Entry 4Y7X (X-ray diffraction, 2.60 A resolution); this record covers chains M and b of the 30 polymer chains in the assembly.

Chain M:
Protein: Proteasome subunit beta type-7
Source organism: Saccharomyces cerevisiae (strain ATCC 204508 / S288c)
Notes: EC 3.4.25.1
UniProtKB: P30657 (PSB7_YEAST); residues -12 to 233 here correspond to UniProt positions 21-266 (UniProt number = residue number + 33)
Amino-acid sequence (246 residues; numbered -12 to 233; the number before each row is that of its first residue; numbers below 1 keep their minus sign (Thr-12 is residue -12)):
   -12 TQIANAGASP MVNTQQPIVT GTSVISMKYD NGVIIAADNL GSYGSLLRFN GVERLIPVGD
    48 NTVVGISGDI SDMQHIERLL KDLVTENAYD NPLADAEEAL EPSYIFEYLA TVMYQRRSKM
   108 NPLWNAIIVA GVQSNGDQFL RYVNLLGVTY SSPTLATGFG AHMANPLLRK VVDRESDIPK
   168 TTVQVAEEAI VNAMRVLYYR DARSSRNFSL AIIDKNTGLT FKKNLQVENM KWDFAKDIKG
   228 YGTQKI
Unresolved in the structure: -12 to 0

Chain b:
Protein: Proteasome subunit beta type-1
Source organism: Saccharomyces cerevisiae (strain ATCC 204508 / S288c)
Notes: EC 3.4.25.1
UniProtKB: P38624 (PSB1_YEAST); residues 1-196 here correspond to UniProt positions 20-215 (UniProt number = residue number + 19)
Amino-acid sequence (196 residues; row label = number of the first residue in the row):
     1 TSIMAVTFKD GVILGADSRT TTGAYIANRV TDKLTRVHDK IWCCRSGSAA DTQAIADIVQ
    61 YHLELYTSQY GTPSTETAAS VFKELCYENK DNLTAGIIVA GYDDKNKGEV YTIPLGGSVH
   121 KLPYAIAGSG STFIYGYCDK NFRENMSKEE TVDFIKHSLS QAIKWDGSSG GVIRMVVLTA
   181 AGVERLIFYP DEYEQL

Chain M / chain b interface:
Pairs across the interface (63):
  Ser32(M) - Trp165(b)
  Ser32(M) - Asp166(b)
  Ser32(M) - Gly167(b)  hydrogen bond (backbone-backbone)
  Leu33(M) - Phe133(b)  hydrophobic
  Leu33(M) - Trp165(b)
  Leu34(M) - Lys164(b)
  Leu34(M) - Trp165(b)  hydrogen bond (backbone-backbone)
  Leu34(M) - Gly167(b)
  Arg35(M) - Trp165(b)
  Phe146(M) - Ala24(b)
  Phe146(M) - Tyr25(b)
  Tyr185(M) - Glu194(b)  hydrogen bond
  Tyr186(M) - Ile26(b)
  Tyr186(M) - Arg29(b)
  Arg187(M) - Ala24(b)
  Arg187(M) - Tyr25(b)
  Arg187(M) - Ile26(b)  hydrogen bond (side chain-backbone)
  Arg187(M) - Ala27(b)  hydrogen bond (side chain-backbone)
  Arg187(M) - Asn28(b)
  Arg187(M) - Arg29(b)
  Asp188(M) - Ala24(b)
  Asp188(M) - Ile26(b)
  Ala189(M) - Arg19(b)
  Ala189(M) - Ala24(b)  hydrogen bond (backbone-backbone)
  Ala189(M) - Ile26(b)
  Ala189(M) - Gly167(b)
  Arg190(M) - Ala24(b)
  Arg190(M) - Gly167(b)
  Arg193(M) - Asp191(b)  salt bridge
  Arg193(M) - Glu194(b)  salt bridge
  Lys218(M) - Arg29(b)  hydrogen bond (backbone-side chain)
  Trp219(M) - Arg29(b)
  Trp219(M) - Gly171(b)
  Trp219(M) - Val172(b)  hydrophobic
  Trp219(M) - Tyr189(b)
  Trp219(M) - Pro190(b)
  Asp220(M) - Tyr189(b)
  Phe221(M) - Arg29(b)
  Phe221(M) - Val30(b)  hydrophobic
  Ala222(M) - Val30(b)  hydrophobic
  Ala222(M) - Val172(b)  hydrophobic
  Ala222(M) - Arg174(b)  hydrogen bond (backbone-side chain)
  Ala222(M) - Ile187(b)
  Lys223(M) - Ile187(b)
  Lys223(M) - Tyr189(b)
  Ile225(M) - Val30(b)  hydrophobic
  Ile225(M) - Arg174(b)  hydrogen bond (backbone-side chain)
  Lys226(M) - Asp32(b)
  Gly227(M) - Asp32(b)  hydrogen bond (backbone-side chain)
  Tyr228(M) - Thr35(b)
  Tyr228(M) - Arg45(b)
  Tyr228(M) - Gln53(b)  hydrogen bond (side chain-backbone)
  Tyr228(M) - Ala56(b)
  Tyr228(M) - Asp57(b)  hydrogen bond
  Gln231(M) - Asp32(b)
  Gln231(M) - Leu34(b)
  Gln231(M) - Thr35(b)
  Gln231(M) - Arg36(b)  hydrogen bond (side chain-backbone)
  Gln231(M) - Trp42(b)
  Gln231(M) - Arg185(b)
  Ile233(M) - Trp42(b)
  Ile233(M) - Val183(b)  hydrophobic
  Ile233(M) - Arg185(b)  hydrogen bond (backbone-side chain)
Also at the interface, not in a pair above, chain M (26 interface residues in all): Met150, Met217
Also at the interface, not in a pair above, chain b (35 interface residues in all): Thr21, Ile163, Ser168

Summary:
The interface between chain M and chain b involves 26 residues on one side and 35 on the other, with 14
hydrogen bonds and 2 salt bridges. Polar contacts include Arg193(M)-Asp191(b), Arg193(M)-Glu194(b) and
Tyr185(M)-Glu194(b).
Here chain M is Proteasome subunit beta type-7 and chain b is Proteasome subunit beta type-1, both from
Saccharomyces cerevisiae (strain ATCC 204508 / S288c). Entry 4Y7X (Yeast 20S proteasome in complex with
Ac-PAA-ep) was determined by X-ray diffraction, deposited together with 4Y69, 4Y6A, 4Y6V, 4Y6Z, 4Y70, 4Y74 and
34 further entries.
